9CX3 - chains A and B of the 6 polymer chains in the assembly; structure by electron microscopy, 3.47 A resolution.

# Chain A
Protein: Nanobody 32
Organism: Lama glama
Notes: antibody fragment or engineered binder
Sequence (124 residues; numbered 1 to 124; the number before each row is that of its first residue):
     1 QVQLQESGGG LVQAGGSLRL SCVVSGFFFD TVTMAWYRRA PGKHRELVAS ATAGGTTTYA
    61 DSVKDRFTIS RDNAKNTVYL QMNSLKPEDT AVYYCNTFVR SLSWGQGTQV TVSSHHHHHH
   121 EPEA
Unresolved in the structure: 1-2, 114-124

# Chain B
Protein: Beta-arrestin-1
Organism: Rattus norvegicus
Reference sequence: P29066 (ARRB1_RAT); numbering as in UniProt (aligned over 2-393)
Sequence (392 residues; each row starts with the number of its first residue):
     2 GDKGTRVFKK ASPNGKLTVY LGKRDFVDHI DLVDPVDGVV LVDPEYLKER RVYVTLTVAF
    62 RYGREDLDVL GLTFRKDLFV ANVQSFPPAP EDKKPLTRLQ ERLIKKLGEH AYPFTFEICP
   122 NLPSSVTLQP GPEDTGKALG VDYEVKAFVA ENLEEKIHKR NSVRLVIRKV QYAPERPGPQ
   182 PTAETTRQFL MSDKPLHLEA SLDKEIYYHG EPISVNVHVT NNTNKTVKKI KISVRQYADI
   242 VLFNTAQYKV PVAMEEADDT VAPSSTFSKV YTLTPFLANN REKRGLALDG KLKHEDTNLA
   302 SSTLLREGAN REILGIIVSY KVKVKLVVSR GGLLGDLASS DVAVELPFTL MHPKPKEEPP
   362 HREVPESETP VDTNLIELDT NDDDIVFEDF AR
Unresolved in the structure: 2-5, 66-71, 84-95, 331-340, 357-393
Construct notes: engineered mutation Val59 (Cys in P29066), Cys120 (Pro in P29066), Ser125 (Cys in P29066), Leu140 (Cys in P29066), Val150 (Cys in P29066), Val242 (Cys in P29066), Val251 (Cys in P29066), Ser269 (Cys in P29066)
Reported in the primary citation:
  - mutagenesis - F75A/P121E/N122A/P124G, F75A/P121E/P124G/I314A, P88G/P91G, P88G/P91G/P121E/P124G: abolished catalytic activity with Proto-oncogene tyrosine-protein kinase Src
  - mutagenesis - F80A, P121E/P124G: decreased catalytic activity with Proto-oncogene tyrosine-protein kinase Src

# Interface between chain A and chain B
Residue-residue contacts (22; chain A residue first):
  Phe28(A) - Ser13(B)
  Phe28(A) - Pro14(B)
  Phe28(A) - Gly16(B)
  Thr31(A) - Lys17(B)  hydrogen bond (backbone-side chain)
  Val32(A) - Asn15(B)
  Val32(A) - Gly16(B)
  Val32(A) - Lys17(B)
  Thr33(A) - Asp44(B)  hydrogen bond (backbone-side chain)
  Thr52(A) - Glu46(B)
  Thr97(A) - Gly16(B)
  Phe98(A) - Leu42(B)
  Phe98(A) - Pro45(B)
  Phe98(A) - His111(B)
  Val99(A) - Gly16(B)
  Val99(A) - Lys17(B)
  Val99(A) - Leu18(B)
  Val99(A) - Thr19(B)  hydrogen bond (backbone-side chain)
  Val99(A) - Leu42(B)
  Val99(A) - Asp44(B)
  Arg100(A) - Lys10(B)  hydrogen bond (backbone-side chain)
  Ser101(A) - Ala12(B)
  Ser101(A) - Gly16(B)
Other interface residues (no listed pair), chain A (13 interface residues in all): His44, Leu47, Ala53
Other interface residues (no listed pair), chain B (17 interface residues in all): Val43, Lys107, Leu108

# Overview
13 residues of chain A face 17 of chain B across their interface, with 4 hydrogen bonds. Polar pairs include
Thr31(A)-Lys17(B), Thr33(A)-Asp44(B) and Val99(A)-Thr19(B). From the paper: F75A/P121E/N122A/P124G,
F75A/P121E/P124G/I314A and P88G/P91G of chain B, among others, abolish catalytic activity with Proto-oncogene
tyrosine-protein kinase Src; F80A and P121E/P124G of chain B reduce catalytic activity with Proto-oncogene
tyrosine-protein kinase Src.
Here chain A is Nanobody 32 (Lama glama) and chain B is Beta-arrestin-1 (Rattus norvegicus). Entry 9CX3
(Structure of SH3 domain of Src in complex with beta-arrestin 1) was determined by electron microscopy (same
publication as 9BT8 and 9CX9).
